Entry 8JLB (electron microscopy, 2.36 A resolution); this record covers chains C and I of the 10 polymer chains in the assembly.

[Chain C]
Protein: Histone H2A type 1-B/E
Source organism: Homo sapiens
Reference sequence: P04908 (H2A1B_HUMAN); residues 0-129 here correspond to UniProt positions 1-130 (UniProt number = residue number + 1)
Amino-acid sequence (133 residues; numbered -3 to 129; the number before each row is that of its first residue; numbers below 1 keep their minus sign (Gly-3 is residue -3)):
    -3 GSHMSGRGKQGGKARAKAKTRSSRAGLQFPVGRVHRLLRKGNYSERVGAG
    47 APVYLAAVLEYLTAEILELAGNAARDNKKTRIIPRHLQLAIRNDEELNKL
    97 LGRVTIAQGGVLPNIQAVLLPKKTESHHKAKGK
Unresolved in the structure: -3 to 10, 118-129
Sequence notes: expression tag (-3 to -1)
Curated features (UniProtKB/Swiss-Prot):
  - modified residue: Ser1 (N-acetylserine), Arg3 (Citrulline), Lys5 (N6-(2-hydroxyisobutyryl)lysine), Lys9 (N6-(2-hydroxyisobutyryl)lysine), Lys13 (N6-(beta-hydroxybutyryl)lysine), Lys36 (N6-(2-hydroxyisobutyryl)lysine), Lys74 (N6-(2-hydroxyisobutyryl)lysine), Lys75 (N6-(2-hydroxyisobutyryl)lysine), Lys95 (N6-(2-hydroxyisobutyryl)lysine), Gln104 (N5-methylglutamine), Lys118 (N6-(2-hydroxyisobutyryl)lysine), Lys119 (N6-crotonyllysine), Thr120 (Phosphothreonine), Lys125 (N6-crotonyllysine)
  - cross-link (Glycyl lysine isopeptide (Lys-Gly)): Lys13 (interchain with G-Cter in ubiquitin), Lys15 (interchain with G-Cter in ubiquitin), Lys119 (interchain with G-Cter in ubiquitin)

[Chain I]
Molecule: 145-nt DNA strand
Source organism: synthetic construct
Sequence (145 nucleotides; row label = number of the first residue in the row; numbers below 1 keep their minus sign (DA-72 is residue -72)):
   -72 ATCAGAATCCCGGTGCCGAGGCCGCTCAATTGGTCGTAGACAGCTCTAGC
   -22 ACCGCTTAAACGCACGTACGCGCTGTCCCCCGCGTTTTAACCGCCAAGGG
    28 GATTACTCCCTAGTCTCCAGGCACGTGTCAGATATATACATCGAT

[Interface between chain C and chain I]
Residue-residue contacts (14):
  Arg11(C) with DT-42(I), hydrogen bond to the base
  Ala12(C) with DG-41(I), phosphate contact
  Lys13(C) with DT-42(I), phosphate contact
  Ala14(C) with DT-43(I), phosphate contact; DT-42(I), phosphate contact
  Lys15(C) with DT-43(I), phosphate contact; DT-42(I), hydrogen bond to the phosphate
  Thr16(C) with DT-43(I), phosphate contact
  Arg17(C) with DT-43(I), salt bridge to the phosphate
  Arg20(C) with DT-42(I), salt bridge to the phosphate
  Gly28(C) with DT-43(I), phosphate contact
  Arg32(C) with DA-44(I), salt bridge to the phosphate
  Arg42(C) with DA-35(I), sugar contact
  Arg77(C) with DA-54(I), sugar contact
Interface residues without a listed pair, chain C (13 interface residues in all): Arg29
Interface residues without a listed pair, chain I (8 interface residues in all): DG-37, DG-34

[Overview]
The interface between chain C and chain I involves 13 residues on one side and 8 on the other; the contacts
include 2 hydrogen bonds and 3 salt bridges. Polar contacts include Arg11(C)-DT-42(I), Lys15(C)-DT-42(I) and
Arg17(C)-DT-43(I).
Here chain C is Histone H2A type 1-B/E (Homo sapiens) and chain I is a 145-nt DNA strand (synthetic
construct). Entry 8JLB (Cryo-EM structure of the 145 bp human nucleosome containing H3.2 C110A mutant) was
determined by electron microscopy, deposited together with 8JL9, 8JLA and 8JLD.
